7Z4A - chains N and O of the 25 polymer chains in the assembly; structure by electron microscopy, 4.60 A resolution (low resolution: residue-level contacts below are approximate; hydrogen-bond / salt-bridge calls are withheld).

[Chain N]
Protein: Adaptor protein
Organism: Escherichia phage vB_EcoP_SU10
UniProt: A0A0B4N231 (A0A0B4N231_9CAUD); numbering as in UniProt (aligned over 1-250)
Sequence (250 residues; numbered 1 to 250; the number before each row is that of its first residue):
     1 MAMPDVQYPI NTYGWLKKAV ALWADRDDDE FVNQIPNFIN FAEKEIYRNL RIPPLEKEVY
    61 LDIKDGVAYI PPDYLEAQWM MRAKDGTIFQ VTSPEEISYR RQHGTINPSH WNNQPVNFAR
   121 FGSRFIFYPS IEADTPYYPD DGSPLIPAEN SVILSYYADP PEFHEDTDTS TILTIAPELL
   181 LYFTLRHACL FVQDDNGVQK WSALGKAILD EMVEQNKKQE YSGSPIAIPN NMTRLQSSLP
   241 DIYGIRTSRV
Disordered / not traced: 1-2, 105-112, 239-250

[Chain O]
Protein: Putative tail fiber
Organism: Escherichia phage vB_EcoP_SU10
UniProt: A0A0B4N0B9 (A0A0B4N0B9_9CAUD); numbering as in UniProt (aligned over 1-786)
Sequence (786 residues; numbered 1 to 786; the number before each row is that of its first residue):
     1 MIVYNNQAPD AVNNVGQFGA TEGSIGAYKQ AAEYAADSKY WALLAESKFG TIDDLIAEVE
    61 RLYQQGVLMK QDIEDLKQDF KDQDARLMSL IAQTNAAVSD ANNAVALINQ KLIEVQNQLD
   121 VLLGMSVDVT TLPPGTPATG SFNPNTGVIS LGIPEGEPGK DGSVKDLDTA PTGVPELGDL
   181 GFYVDKDDNT VHKTTLENIA NLTPSVRSVS VNGGPALDGE VALTINKETV GLGNVLNVAQ
   241 YSRQEINDKF DKTTKTYQSK AEAYADAQYR QVGEKVLVWE ATKYEFYTVA ANKTLTPVKT
   301 EGRILTVNSR SPDSSGNIDI TIPTGNPSLY LGEMVMFPYD PSKNISYPGV LPADGRLVSK
   361 ESASDLGPSL VSGQLPVVSE TEWQSGAKQY FSWGKLADGI TDADSTNFIN IRLPDWTGGE
   421 AIRAPDSDKD SQYNGSVQAQ KPYVVTVNNQ APDEITGNVN ISRSILGAAS SGANSDITSL
   481 SGLTTPLSIS QGGTGAKDAA SARSNLGLGS VSTLDNVPIA SGGTGAGDAA GARFNLGLGN
   541 SATMNTGTNS DNVLKVGDFG IGRPDGALVF DTTSQDQLLA GLDTYGLCVF RNNQQIAAPW
   601 DIWNYSSNLF FRAGDTYSMI SIPFESAGKI KVFGGASGSG WKTSRTVYDT VNTTVDVNGF
   661 IKAASPIVKV FHDGSFETNE QSDGVSVKKI STGVYLISGC LGLNSDAGWG GVDGGFEIPI
   721 DRNKQPRVWL DYEVKEDGSL LIKTYHRTHS TSPAFARNEL EGFSDGDPVD IPKDAFISVR
   781 VEMPSK
Disordered / not traced: 1, 31-786

[Chain N / chain O interface]
Residue-residue contacts - 29 pairs, chain N then chain O:
  K44(N) - N14(O)
  K57(N) - N5(O)
  E58(N) - I2(O)
  E58(N) - V3(O)
  V59(N) - V3(O)
  V59(N) - Y4(O)
  V59(N) - N5(O)
  Y60(N) - I2(O)
  Y60(N) - V3(O)
  Y60(N) - Y4(O)
  P71(N) - N5(O)
  P72(N) - N13(O)
  P72(N) - F18(O)
  P72(N) - G19(O)
  Y74(N) - F18(O)
  L75(N) - G16(O)
  G122(N) - F18(O)
  S123(N) - F18(O)
  P136(N) - Y4(O)
  Y138(N) - N6(O)
  Y138(N) - Q7(O)
  Y138(N) - A8(O)
  D140(N) - N6(O)
  P144(N) - Y4(O)
  P147(N) - Y4(O)
  I153(N) - I2(O)
  D159(N) - N13(O)
  D159(N) - V15(O)
  E162(N) - N14(O)
Interface residues without a listed pair, chain N (27 interface residues in all): N40, Y47, I70, D73, T135, Y137, Y156, P160
Interface residues without a listed pair, chain O (14 interface residues in all): P9

[In short]
The interface between chain N and chain O involves 27 residues on one side and 14 on the other.
Here chain N is Adaptor protein and chain O is Putative tail fiber, both from Escherichia phage vB_EcoP_SU10.
Entry 7Z4A (Bacteriophage SU10 tail and bottom part of the capsid (C1)) was determined by electron microscopy
(same publication as 7Z47 and 7Z4F).
